8FVL - chains A and B of the 3 polymer chains in the assembly; structure by X-ray diffraction, 1.96 A resolution.

[Chain A]
Molecule: Proprotein convertase subtilisin/kexin type 9
Organism: Homo sapiens
Notes: EC 3.4.21.-; fragment: prodomain residues 1-152
UniProtKB: Q8NBP7 (PCSK9_HUMAN); residue numbers follow UniProt; this construct covers 1-152
Amino-acid sequence (152 residues; numbered 1 to 152; the number before each row is that of its first residue):
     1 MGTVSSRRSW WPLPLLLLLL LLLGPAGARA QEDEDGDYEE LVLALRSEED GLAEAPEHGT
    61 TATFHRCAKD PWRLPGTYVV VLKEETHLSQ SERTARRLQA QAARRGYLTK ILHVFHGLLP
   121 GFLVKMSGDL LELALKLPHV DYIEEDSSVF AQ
Unresolved in the structure: 1-60

[Chain B]
Molecule: Proprotein convertase subtilisin/kexin type 9
Organism: Homo sapiens
Notes: EC 3.4.21.-
UniProtKB: Q8NBP7 (PCSK9_HUMAN); residue numbers follow UniProt; this construct covers 153-692
Amino-acid sequence (540 residues; numbered 153 to 692; the number before each row is that of its first residue):
   153 SIPWNLERIT PPRYRADEYQ PPDGGSLVEV YLLDTSIQSD HREIEGRVMV TDFENVPEED
   213 GTRFHRQASK CDSHGTHLAG VVSGRDAGVA KGASMRSLRV LNCQGKGTVS GTLIGLEFIR
   273 KSQLVQPVGP LVVLLPLAGG YSRVLNAACQ RLARAGVVLV TAAGNFRDDA CLYSPASAPE
   333 VITVGATNAQ DQPVTLGTLG TNFGRCVDLF APGEDIIGAS SDCSTCFVSQ SGTSQAAAHV
   393 AGIAAMMLSA EPELTLAELR QRLIHFSAKD VINEAWFPED QRVLTPNLVA ALPPSTHGAG
   453 WQLFCRTVWS AHSGPTRMAT AIARCAPDEE LLSCSSFSRS GKRRGERMEA QGGKLVCRAH
   513 NAFGGEGVYA IARCCLLPQA NCSVHTAPPA EASMGTRVHC HQQGHVLTGC SSHWEVEDLG
   573 THKPPVLRPR GQPNQCVGHR EASIHASCCH APGLECKVKE HGIPAPQEQV TVACEEGWTL
   633 TGCSALPGTS HVLGAYAVDN TCVVRSRDVS TTGSTSEEAV TAVAICCRSR HLAQASQELQ
Unresolved in the structure: 168-175, 213-219, 450-451, 543-546, 554-556, 572-584, 617-618, 640-641, 660-670, 682-692
Disulfide bonds: C223-C255, C323-C358, C375-C378, C457-C527, C477-C526, C486-C509, C534-C601, C552-C600, C562-C588, C608-C679, C626-C678, C635-C654
Sequence notes: variant I474 (Val in Q8NBP7), E670 (Gly in Q8NBP7)

[Chain A / chain B interface]
Pairs across the interface - 62 pairs, chain A then chain B:
  T63(A) - R295(B)  hydrogen bond
  H65(A) - R295(B)  hydrogen bond
  K69(A) - Y325(B)
  W72(A) - G291(B)
  W72(A) - G292(B)
  W72(A) - F318(B)  hydrophobic
  L74(A) - T260(B)
  V81(A) - V296(B)  hydrophobic
  E84(A) - R303(B)  salt bridge
  H113(A) - I266(B)
  H113(A) - E269(B)  salt bridge
  F115(A) - L265(B)  hydrophobic
  F115(A) - I266(B)  hydrophobic
  F115(A) - E269(B)
  H116(A) - E269(B)  hydrogen bond (backbone-side chain)
  H116(A) - K273(B)
  G117(A) - R272(B)
  L118(A) - L268(B)
  L118(A) - E269(B)
  L118(A) - A300(B)
  L118(A) - R303(B)  hydrogen bond (backbone-side chain)
  L118(A) - L304(B)  hydrophobic
  L119(A) - V296(B)  hydrophobic
  L123(A) - S262(B)
  Y142(A) - R295(B)
  Y142(A) - V296(B)
  Y142(A) - A299(B)
  E144(A) - S294(B)  hydrogen bond
  E144(A) - R295(B)  hydrogen bond (side chain-backbone)
  E144(A) - V296(B)  hydrogen bond (side chain-backbone)
  D146(A) - T260(B)
  D146(A) - V261(B)  hydrogen bond (side chain-backbone)
  D146(A) - S262(B)  hydrogen bond
  S147(A) - T260(B)
  S147(A) - V261(B)  hydrogen bond (backbone-backbone)
  S148(A) - G259(B)
  S148(A) - G291(B)
  V149(A) - K258(B)
  V149(A) - G259(B)  hydrogen bond (backbone-backbone)
  V149(A) - T260(B)
  V149(A) - V261(B)  hydrophobic
  V149(A) - T264(B)
  V149(A) - A290(B)
  F150(A) - G257(B)
  F150(A) - K258(B)
  F150(A) - L289(B)
  F150(A) - A290(B)  hydrogen bond (backbone-backbone)
  A151(A) - H226(B)
  A151(A) - L253(B)  hydrophobic
  A151(A) - G257(B)  hydrogen bond (backbone-backbone)
  A151(A) - P288(B)
  Q152(A) - H226(B)  hydrogen bond (backbone-side chain)
  Q152(A) - P288(B)  hydrogen bond (backbone-backbone)
  Q152(A) - L289(B)
  Q152(A) - A290(B)
  Q152(A) - A314(B)
  Q152(A) - G316(B)
  Q152(A) - N317(B)  hydrogen bond (side chain-backbone)
  Q152(A) - F318(B)
  Q152(A) - G384(B)
  Q152(A) - T385(B)  hydrogen bond (backbone-backbone)
  Q152(A) - S386(B)  hydrogen bond (backbone-backbone)
Other interface residues (no listed pair), chain A (27 interface residues in all): C67, V79, V114, D141
Other interface residues (no listed pair), chain B (37 interface residues in all): D320, Q387

[Summary]
27 residues of chain A and 37 residues of chain B are in contact, with 18 hydrogen bonds and 2 salt bridges.
Among the polar pairs are E84(A)-R303(B), H113(A)-E269(B) and T63(A)-R295(B).
Chain A is Proprotein convertase subtilisin/kexin type 9 and chain B is Proprotein convertase subtilisin/kexin
type 9, both from Homo sapiens; the structure, PCSK9 in complex with an inhibitor, was determined by X-ray
diffraction (same publication as 8FPO, 8FPQ, 8FVM, 8FVN, 8FVO, 8FVP and 8FVQ).
